Entry 3EUH (X-ray diffraction, 2.90 A resolution); this record covers chains E and F of the 6 polymer chains in the assembly.

Chain E (and F):
Protein: MukE
Organism: Escherichia coli
Notes: chain F of this document is another copy of the same molecule, construct and numbering; everything in this record applies to it too
Reference sequence: Q6ITT5 (Q6ITT5_ECOLX); residues 10-243 here correspond to UniProt positions 1-234 (UniProt number = residue number - 9)
Sequence (234 residues; numbered 10 to 243; the number before each row is that of its first residue):
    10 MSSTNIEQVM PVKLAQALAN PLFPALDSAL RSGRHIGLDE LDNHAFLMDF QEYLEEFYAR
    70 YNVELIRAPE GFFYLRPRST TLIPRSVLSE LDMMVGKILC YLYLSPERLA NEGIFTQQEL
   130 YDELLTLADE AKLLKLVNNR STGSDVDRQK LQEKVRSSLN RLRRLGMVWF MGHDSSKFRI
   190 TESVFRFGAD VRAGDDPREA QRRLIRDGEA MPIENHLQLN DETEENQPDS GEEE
Unresolved in the structure: 10-17, 146-149, 223-243 (chain F: 10-17, 113-114, 119-122, 148-157, 216-243)

How chain E and chain F interact:
Pairs across the interface (32):
  M19(E) - A24(F)  hydrophobic
  M19(E) - L27(F)  hydrophobic
  A24(E) - M19(F)
  L27(E) - M19(F)  hydrophobic
  L27(E) - L27(F)  hydrophobic
  L27(E) - R69(F)  hydrogen bond (backbone-side chain)
  A28(E) - M19(F)
  A28(E) - R69(F)  hydrogen bond (backbone-side chain)
  N29(E) - R69(F)  hydrogen bond (backbone-side chain)
  F32(E) - Y70(F)
  P33(E) - R69(F)
  P33(E) - Y70(F)
  P33(E) - L91(F)  hydrophobic
  A34(E) - L91(F)
  D36(E) - R40(F)  salt bridge
  D36(E) - Y70(F)  hydrogen bond
  S37(E) - L91(F)  hydrogen bond (side chain-backbone)
  S37(E) - I92(F)
  S37(E) - P93(F)
  R40(E) - D36(F)  salt bridge
  R40(E) - R40(F)
  R69(E) - L27(F)  hydrogen bond (side chain-backbone)
  R69(E) - A28(F)
  R69(E) - N29(F)  hydrogen bond (side chain-backbone)
  R69(E) - P33(F)
  Y70(E) - F32(F)
  Y70(E) - P33(F)
  Y70(E) - D36(F)  hydrogen bond
  Y70(E) - S37(F)
  L91(E) - P33(F)  hydrophobic
  L91(E) - A34(F)  hydrophobic
  L91(E) - S37(F)  hydrogen bond (backbone-side chain)
Other interface residues (no listed pair), chain E (16 interface residues in all): V18, I92
Other interface residues (no listed pair), chain F (18 interface residues in all): V18, Q25

Overview:
Chain E and chain F form an interface of 16 and 18 residues respectively; the contacts include 9 hydrogen
bonds and 2 salt bridges. Polar pairs include D36(E)-R40(F), L27(E)-R69(F) and A28(E)-R69(F).
Both chains are MukE (Escherichia coli). Entry 3EUH (Crystal Structure of the MukE-MukF Complex) was
determined by X-ray diffraction, deposited together with 3EUJ and 3EUK.
